8XEK - chains A and B; structure by electron microscopy, 2.90 A resolution.

Chain A:
Molecule: Integrin alpha-V
Source organism: Homo sapiens
Reference sequence: P06756 (ITAV_HUMAN); numbering as in UniProt (aligned over 1-1048)
Amino-acid sequence (1048 residues; each row starts with the number of its first residue):
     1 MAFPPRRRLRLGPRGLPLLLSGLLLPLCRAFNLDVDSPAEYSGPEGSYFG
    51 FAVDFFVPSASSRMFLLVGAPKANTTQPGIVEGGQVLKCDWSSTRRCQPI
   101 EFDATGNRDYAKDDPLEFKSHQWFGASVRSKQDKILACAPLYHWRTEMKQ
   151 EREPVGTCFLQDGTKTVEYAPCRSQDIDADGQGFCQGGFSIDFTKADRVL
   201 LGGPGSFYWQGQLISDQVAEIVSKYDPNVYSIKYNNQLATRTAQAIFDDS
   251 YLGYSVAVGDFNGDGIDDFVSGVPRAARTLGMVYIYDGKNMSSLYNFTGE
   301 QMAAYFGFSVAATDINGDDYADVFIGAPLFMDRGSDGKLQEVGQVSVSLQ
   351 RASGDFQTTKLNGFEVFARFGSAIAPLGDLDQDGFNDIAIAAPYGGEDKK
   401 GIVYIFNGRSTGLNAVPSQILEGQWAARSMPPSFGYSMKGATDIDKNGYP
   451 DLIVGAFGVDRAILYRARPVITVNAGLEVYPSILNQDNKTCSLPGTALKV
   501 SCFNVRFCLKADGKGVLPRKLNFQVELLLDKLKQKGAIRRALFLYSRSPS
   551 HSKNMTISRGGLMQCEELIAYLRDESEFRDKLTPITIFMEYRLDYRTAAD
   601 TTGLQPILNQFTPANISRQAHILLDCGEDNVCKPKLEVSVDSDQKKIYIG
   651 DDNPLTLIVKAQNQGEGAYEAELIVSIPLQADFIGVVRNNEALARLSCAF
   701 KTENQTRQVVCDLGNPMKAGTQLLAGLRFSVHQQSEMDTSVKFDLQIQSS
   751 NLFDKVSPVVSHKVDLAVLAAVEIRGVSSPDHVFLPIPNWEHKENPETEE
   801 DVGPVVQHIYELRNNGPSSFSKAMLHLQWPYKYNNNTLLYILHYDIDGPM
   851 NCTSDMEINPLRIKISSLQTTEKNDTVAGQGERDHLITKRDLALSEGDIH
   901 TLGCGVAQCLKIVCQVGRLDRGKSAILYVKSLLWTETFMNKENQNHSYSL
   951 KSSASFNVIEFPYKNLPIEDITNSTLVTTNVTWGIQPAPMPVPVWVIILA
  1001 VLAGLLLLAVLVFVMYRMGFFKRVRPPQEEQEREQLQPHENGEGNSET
Unresolved in the structure: 1-31, 624-1048
Disulfide bonds: Cys89-Cys97, Cys138-Cys158, Cys172-Cys185, Cys491-Cys502, Cys508-Cys565

Chain B:
Molecule: Integrin beta-3
Source organism: Homo sapiens
Reference sequence: P05106 (ITB3_HUMAN); residues 1-788 here = UniProt positions 1-788
Amino-acid sequence (788 residues; each row starts with the number of its first residue):
     1 MRARPRPRPLWATVLALGALAGVGVGGPNICTTRGVSSCQQCLAVSPMCA
    51 WCSDEALPLGSPRCDLKENLLKDNCAPESIEFPVSEARVLEDRPLSDKGS
   101 GDSSQVTQVSPQRIALRLRPDDSKNFSIQVRQVEDYPVDIYYLMDLSYSM
   151 KDDLWSIQNLGTKLATQMRKLTSNLRIGFGAFVDKPVSPYMYISPPEALE
   201 NPCYDMKTTCLPMFGYKHVLTLTDQVTRFNEEVKKQSVSRNRDAPEGGFD
   251 AIMQATVCDEKIGWRNDASHLLVFTTDAKTHIALDGRLAGIVQPNDGQCH
   301 VGSDNHYSASTTMDYPSLGLMTEKLSQKNINLIFAVTENVVNLYQNYSEL
   351 IPGTTVGVLSMDSSNVLQLIVDAYGKIRSKVELEVRDLPEELSLSFNATC
   401 LNNEVIPGLKSCMGLKIGDTVSFSIEAKVRGCPQEKEKSFTIKPVGFKDS
   451 LIVQVTFDCDCACQAQAEPNSHRCNNGNGTFECGVCRCGPGWLGSQCECS
   501 EEDYRPSQQDECSPREGQPVCSQRGECLCGQCVCHSSDFGKITGKYCECD
   551 DFSCVRYKGEMCSGHGQCSCGDCLCDSDWTGYYCNCTTRTDTCMSSNGLL
   601 CSGRGKCECGSCVCIQPGSYGDTCEKCPTCPDACTFKKECVECKKFDRGA
   651 LHDENTCNRYCRDEIESVKELKDTGKDAVNCTYKNEDDCVVRFQYYEDSS
   701 GKSILYVVEEPECPKGPDILVVLLSVMGAILLIGLAALLIWKLLITIHDR
   751 KEFAKFEEERARAKWDTANNPLYKEATSTFTNITYRGT
Unresolved in the structure: 1-26, 508-788
Swiss-Prot annotation at these positions:
  - region: Cys203 to Cys210 (Involved in CX3CL1-, NRG1-, FGF1- and IGF1-binding), Gln293 to Met313 (CX3CL1-binding)
  - motif: Thr777 to Ile783 (LIR)
  - binding site (Mg(2+)): Ser147, Ser149, Glu246
  - binding site (Ca(2+)): Ser149, Asp152, Asp153, Asp184, Asn241, Asp243, Pro245, Glu246, Asp277, Met361
  - modified residue: Thr767 (Phosphothreonine), Tyr773 (Phosphotyrosine), Thr779 (Phosphothreonine), Tyr785 (Phosphotyrosine)
  - glycosylation (N-linked (GlcNAc...) asparagine): Asn125, Asn346, Asn397, Asn478, Asn585, Asn680
Disulfide bonds: Cys31-Cys49, Cys39-Cys461, Cys42-Cys64, Cys52-Cys75, Cys203-Cys210, Cys258-Cys299, Cys400-Cys412, Cys432-Cys459, Cys463-Cys483, Cys474-Cys486, Cys488-Cys497

How chain A and chain B interact:
Contacting residue pairs - 60 pairs, chain A then chain B:
  Tyr48(A) with Val292(B), hydrophobic
  Trp123(A) with Gly290(B)
  Leu141(A) with Leu288(B); Gly290(B)
  His143(A) with Ser188(B), hydrogen bond
  Glu151(A) with Ser194(B)
  Arg152(A) with Ile193(B)
  Phe184(A) with Pro189(B), hydrophobic; Arg242(B)
  Gln186(A) with Leu288(B), hydrogen bond (side chain-backbone)
  Phe189(A) with Arg287(B); Leu288(B), hydrophobic
  Trp209(A) with Pro189(B), hydrophobic; Arg242(B)
  Asp248(A) with Lys279(B), hydrogen bond (backbone-side chain)
  Asp249(A) with Ala244(B); Pro245(B); Lys279(B), salt bridge
  Tyr251(A) with His281(B); Asp285(B); Leu288(B), hydrophobic
  Tyr254(A) with Leu284(B), hydrogen bond (side chain-backbone); Arg287(B); Leu288(B), hydrophobic
  Arg275(A) with Pro245(B); Thr280(B), hydrogen bond (side chain-backbone); Ile282(B); Asp285(B), salt bridge
  Arg278(A) with Asn342(B); Leu343(B); Asn346(B)
  Thr279(A) with Tyr347(B), hydrogen bond
  Met302(A) with Leu343(B), hydrophobic; Asn346(B); Leu350(B)
  Ala303(A) with Ile282(B), hydrophobic; Leu318(B), hydrophobic; Tyr347(B), hydrophobic
  Tyr305(A) with Ile282(B), hydrophobic; Ala283(B); Leu284(B), hydrogen bond (side chain-backbone); Asp285(B), hydrogen bond
  Phe308(A) with Leu284(B), hydrophobic; Arg287(B)
  Leu329(A) with Ala283(B), hydrophobic; Leu284(B), hydrophobic
  Met331(A) with Leu318(B), hydrophobic; Gly319(B); Leu350(B), hydrophobic
  Glu341(A) with Ser317(B), hydrogen bond; Gly319(B)
  Phe367(A) with Gly319(B); Leu320(B); Glu323(B)
  Arg369(A) with Leu284(B); Pro294(B)
  Tyr394(A) with Val292(B); Pro294(B)
  Tyr436(A) with Arg287(B)
  Phe457(A) with Val292(B), hydrophobic
Other interface residues (no listed pair), chain A (41 interface residues in all): Phe51, Gln150, Pro154, Ala179, Pro204, Gln301, Pro328, Leu339, Ser429, Met430, Pro431, Arg579
Other interface residues (no listed pair), chain B (33 interface residues in all): Asp243, Ala289, Gln293, Arg505

Summary:
41 residues of chain A face 33 of chain B across their interface, with 9 hydrogen bonds and 2 salt bridges.
Among the polar pairs are Asp249(A)-Lys279(B), Arg275(A)-Asp285(B) and His143(A)-Ser188(B). Curated annotation
(UniProt) lists 3 Mg2+-binding residues and 10 Ca2+-binding residues on chain B.
Here chain A is Integrin alpha-V and chain B is Integrin beta-3, both from Homo sapiens. Entry 8XEK (Cryo-EM
structure of integrin ITGAV/ITGB3 complex, conformation 2) was determined by electron microscopy.
